3ID5 - chains A and D of the 8 polymer chains in the assembly; structure by X-ray diffraction, 4.01 A resolution (low resolution: residue-level contacts below are approximate; hydrogen-bond / salt-bridge calls are withheld).

# Chain A
Protein: Pre mRNA splicing protein
From: Sulfolobus solfataricus
UniProtKB: Q97ZH3 (Q97ZH3_SULSO); numbering as in UniProt (aligned over 1-380)
Amino-acid sequence (388 residues; row label = number of the first residue in the row):
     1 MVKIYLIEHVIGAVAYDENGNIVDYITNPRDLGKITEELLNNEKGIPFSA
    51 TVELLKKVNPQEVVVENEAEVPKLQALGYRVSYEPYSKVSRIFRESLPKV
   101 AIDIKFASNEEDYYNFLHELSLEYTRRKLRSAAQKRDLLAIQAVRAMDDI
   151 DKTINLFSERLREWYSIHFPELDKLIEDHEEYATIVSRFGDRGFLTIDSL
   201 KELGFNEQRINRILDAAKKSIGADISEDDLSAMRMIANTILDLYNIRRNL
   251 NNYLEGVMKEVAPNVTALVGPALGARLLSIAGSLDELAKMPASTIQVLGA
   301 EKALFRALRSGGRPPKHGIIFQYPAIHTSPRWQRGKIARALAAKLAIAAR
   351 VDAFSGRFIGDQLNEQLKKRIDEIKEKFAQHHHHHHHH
Unresolved in the structure: 1, 307-312, 379-388
Differences from the reference sequence: engineered mutation Val-2 (Met in Q97ZH3); expression tag (381-388)
What the authors report for this chain:
  - binding site for half C/D RNA (chain D): Gln-296, Ala-300 to His-317, Arg-339
  - conformationally variable residues (order/disorder transition): Ala-300 to His-317

# Chain D
Molecule: half C/D RNA
Sequence (35 nucleotides; numbered 1 to 35; the number before each row is that of its first residue):
     1 GGGGCGCCCUCUGAGCGUUCGCGCUGUGAUGAAUU
Unresolved in the structure: 35

# Chain A / chain D interface
Pairs across the interface (22):
  Met-290(A) with U10(D)
  Ser-293(A) with C11(D); G13(D)
  Thr-294(A) with U10(D)
  Gln-296(A) with C11(D); A32(D)
  Val-297(A) with C11(D)
  Ala-300(A) with U10(D)
  Lys-302(A) with A33(D)
  Lys-316(A) with A33(D)
  Gly-335(A) with A32(D)
  Lys-336(A) with U30(D); G31(D)
  Arg-339(A) with C11(D); A29(D); U30(D); G31(D); A32(D)
  Ala-343(A) with G28(D)
  Lys-344(A) with G28(D)
  Arg-370(A) with G28(D); A29(D)
Also at the interface, not in a pair above, chain A (17 interface residues in all): His-317, Ile-347, Glu-373
Also at the interface, not in a pair above, chain D (12 interface residues in all): U12, C24, U27

# Overview
Chain A and chain D form an interface of 17 and 12 residues respectively. The paper reports a binding site for
half C/D RNA (chain D) at Gln-296(A), Ala-300(A) and Arg-339(A); conformational variability at Ala-300(A).
Chain A is Pre mRNA splicing protein (Sulfolobus solfataricus) and chain D is half C/D RNA; the structure,
Crystal structure of Sulfolobus solfataricus C/D RNP assembled with Nop5, fibrillarin, L7Ae and a split half
..., was determined by X-ray diffraction, deposited together with 3ID6.
